Entry 6MIQ (X-ray diffraction, 1.75 A resolution); this record covers chains A and C.

# Chain A
Name: Transcription initiation factor TFIID subunit 14
Organism: Saccharomyces cerevisiae (strain ATCC 204508 / S288c)
Notes: fragment: YEATS domain residues 1-137
UniProtKB: P35189 (TAF14_YEAST); residues 1-137 here = UniProt positions 1-137
Sequence (142 residues; each row starts with the number of its first residue; numbers below 1 keep their minus sign (Gly-4 is residue -4)):
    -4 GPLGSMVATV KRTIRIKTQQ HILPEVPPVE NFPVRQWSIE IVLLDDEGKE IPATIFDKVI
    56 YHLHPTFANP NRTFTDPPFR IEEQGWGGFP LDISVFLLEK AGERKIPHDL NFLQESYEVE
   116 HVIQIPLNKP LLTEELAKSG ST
Unresolved in the structure: -4
Sequence notes: expression tag (-4 to 0)
Swiss-Prot annotation at these positions:
  - region (Acylated histone binding): His59 to Thr61, Trp81 to Gly83
  - site: Asp104 (Acylated histone binding)
Reported in the primary citation:
  - conformationally variable residues (side-chain flip): Trp81
  - contacts within the chain: Trp81-Gly82
  - mutagenesis - G82A: decreased binding to H3K9cr
  - mutagenesis - G82A: abolished binding to H3K9ac

# Chain C
Name: Histone H3K9bu
Sequence (8 residues; each row starts with the number of its first residue):
     4 XQTARXST
Unresolved in the structure: 10-11
Modified residues: ACE (acetyl group) at position 4; BTK (N~6~-butanoyl-L-lysine) at position 9

# Chain A / chain C interface
Residue-residue contacts (22; chain A residue first):
  Phe27(A) - Ala7(C)  hydrophobic
  Arg30(A) - ACE_4(C)
  His59(A) - BTK_9(C)
  Thr61(A) - BTK_9(C)
  Phe62(A) - BTK_9(C)
  Gly80(A) - BTK_9(C)
  Trp81(A) - Ala7(C)
  Trp81(A) - BTK_9(C)
  Gly82(A) - Ala7(C)
  Gly82(A) - Arg8(C)
  Gly82(A) - BTK_9(C)
  Gly83(A) - Ala7(C)  hydrogen bond (backbone-backbone)
  Gly83(A) - Arg8(C)
  Gly83(A) - BTK_9(C)  hydrogen bond (backbone-backbone)
  Phe84(A) - Arg8(C)
  Phe84(A) - BTK_9(C)
  Pro85(A) - Arg8(C)
  Asp104(A) - Arg8(C)  salt bridge
  Asn106(A) - Arg8(C)
  Phe107(A) - Gln5(C)
  Leu108(A) - Gln5(C)  hydrogen bond (backbone-backbone)
  Leu108(A) - Thr6(C)
Interface residues without a listed pair, chain A (17 interface residues in all): Gln79, Leu105
Interface features reported in the paper:
  - interface residues, chain A: Thr61(A), Phe62(A), Trp81(A), Gly82(A)

# Overview
Chain A and chain C form an interface of 17 and 6 residues respectively, with 3 hydrogen bonds and 1 salt
bridge. Polar contacts include Asp104(A)-Arg8(C), Gly83(A)-Ala7(C) and Gly83(A)-BTK_9(C). From the paper: G82A
of chain A reduces binding to H3K9cr; interface residues Thr61(A), Phe62(A) and Trp81(A) among others.
Here chain A is Transcription initiation factor TFIID subunit 14 (Saccharomyces cerevisiae (strain ATCC 204508
/ S288c)) and chain C is Histone H3K9bu. Entry 6MIQ (Crystal structure of Taf14 YEATS domain in complex with
histone H3K9bu) was determined by X-ray diffraction together with 6MIL, 6MIM, 6MIN, 6MIO and 6MIP from the
same study.
